PDB entry 7B91 | X-ray diffraction, 3.00 A resolution | chains A and C of the 4 polymer chains in the assembly

# Chain A
Protein: Splicing factor 3B subunit 3
Organism: Homo sapiens
UniProtKB: Q15393 (SF3B3_HUMAN); aligned in 2 segments with insertions or deletions, so no single offset holds: 1-760 ~ UniProt 1-442; 768-1198 ~ UniProt 768-1216
Amino-acid sequence (899 residues; each row starts with the number of its first residue; note: 318 numbers in that range are skipped by the numbering (no residue carries them; nothing is unmodelled there); numbers below 1 keep their minus sign (Gly-9 is residue -9)):
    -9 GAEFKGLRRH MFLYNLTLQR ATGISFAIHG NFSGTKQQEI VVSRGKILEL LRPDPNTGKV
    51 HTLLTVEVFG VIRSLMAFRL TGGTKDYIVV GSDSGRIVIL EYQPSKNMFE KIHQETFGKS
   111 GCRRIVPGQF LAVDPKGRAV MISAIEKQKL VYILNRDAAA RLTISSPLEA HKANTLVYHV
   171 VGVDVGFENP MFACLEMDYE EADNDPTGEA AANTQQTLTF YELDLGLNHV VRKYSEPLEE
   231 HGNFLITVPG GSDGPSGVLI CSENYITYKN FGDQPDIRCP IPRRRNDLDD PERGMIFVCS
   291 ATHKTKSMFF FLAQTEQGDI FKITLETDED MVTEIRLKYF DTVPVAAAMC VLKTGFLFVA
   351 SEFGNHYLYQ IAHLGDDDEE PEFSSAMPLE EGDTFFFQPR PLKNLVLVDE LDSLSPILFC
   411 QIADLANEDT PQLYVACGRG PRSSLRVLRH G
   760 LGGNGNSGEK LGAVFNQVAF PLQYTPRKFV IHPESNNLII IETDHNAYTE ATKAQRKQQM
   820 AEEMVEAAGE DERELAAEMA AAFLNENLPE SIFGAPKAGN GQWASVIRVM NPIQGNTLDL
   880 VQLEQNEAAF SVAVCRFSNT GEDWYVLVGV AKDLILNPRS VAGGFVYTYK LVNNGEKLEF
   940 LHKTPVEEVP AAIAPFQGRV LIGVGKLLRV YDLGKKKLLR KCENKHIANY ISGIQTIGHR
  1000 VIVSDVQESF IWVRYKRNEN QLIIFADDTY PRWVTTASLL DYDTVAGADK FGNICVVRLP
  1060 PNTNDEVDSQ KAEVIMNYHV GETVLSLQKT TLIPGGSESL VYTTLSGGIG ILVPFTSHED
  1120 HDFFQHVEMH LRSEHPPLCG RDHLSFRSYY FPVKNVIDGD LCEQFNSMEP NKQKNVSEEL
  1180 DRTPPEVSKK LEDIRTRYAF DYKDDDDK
Not modelled in the structure: -9 to -1, 760-772, 827-832, 1198-1207
Sequence notes: expression tag (-9 to 0, 1199-1207); linker (761-767)
UniProt features mapped onto this chain:
  - region: Glu105 to Gln119 (Interaction with PHF5A, SF3B1 and SF3B5), Asn145 to Tyr168 (Interaction with PHF5A, SF3B1 and SF3B5), Asp193 to His231 (Interaction with SF3B1 and SF3B5), Arg786 to His804 (Interaction with SF3B1 and SF3B5), Thr1028 to Lys1049 (Interaction with SF3B1)
  - site: Gly284 (Interaction with SF3B5), Glu306 (Interaction with SF3B5), Glu352 (Interaction with SF3B5), Arg429 (Interaction with SF3B5), Asn916 (Interaction with SF3B5), Asn988 (Interaction with SF3B1), Lys1171 (Interaction with SF3B1)
  - modified residue: Ser156 (Phosphoserine)

# Chain C
Protein: Splicing factor 3B subunit 1
Organism: Homo sapiens
UniProtKB: O75533 (SF3B1_HUMAN); residue numbers follow UniProt; this construct covers 453-1304
Amino-acid sequence (852 residues; numbered 453 to 1304; the number before each row is that of its first residue):
   453 MKSVNDQPSG NLPFLKPDDI QYFDKLLVDV DESTLSPEEQ KERKIMKLLL KIKNGTPPMR
   513 KAALRQITDK AREFGAGPLF NQILPLLMSP TLEDQERHLL VKVIDRILYK LDDLVRPYVH
   573 KILVVIEPLL IDEDYYARVE GREIISNLAK AAGLATMIST MRPDIDNMDE YVRNTTARAF
   633 AVVASALGIP SLLPFLKAVC KSKKSWQARH TGIKIVQQIA ILMGCAILPH LRSLVEIIEH
   693 GLVDEQQKVR TISALAIAAL AEAATPYGIE SFDSVLKPLW KGIRQHRGKG LAAFLKAIGY
   753 LIPLMDAEYA NYYTREVMLI LIREFQSPDE EMKKIVLKVV KQCCGTDGVE ANYIKTEILP
   813 PFFKHFWQHR MALDRRNYRQ LVDTTVELAN KVGAAEIISR IVDDLKDEAE QYRKMVMETI
   873 EKIMGNLGAA DIDHKLEEQL IDGILYAFQE QTTEDSVMLN GFGTVVNALG KRVKPYLPQI
   933 CGTVLWRLNN KSAKVRQQAA DLISRTAVVM KTCQEEKLMG HLGVVLYEYL GEEYPEVLGS
   993 ILGALKAIVN VIGMHKMTPP IKDLLPRLTP ILKNRHEKVQ ENCIDLVGRI ADRGAEYVSA
  1053 REWMRICFEL LELLKAHKKA IRRATVNTFG YIAKAIGPHD VLATLLNNLK VQERQNRVCT
  1113 TVAIAIVAET CSPFTVLPAL MNEYRVPELN VQNGVLKSLS FLFEYIGEMG KDYIYAVTPL
  1173 LEDALMDRDL VHRQTASAVV QHMSLGVYGF GCEDSLNHLL NYVWPNVFET SPHVIQAVMG
  1233 ALEGLRVAIG PCRMLQYCLQ GLFHPARKVR DVYWKIYNSI YIGSQDALIA HYPRIYNDDK
  1293 NTYIRYELDY IL
Not modelled in the structure: 453-462
Small-molecule neighbours: T2Z ([(2S,3S,4E,6S,7R,10R)-3,7-dimethyl-2-[(2E,4E,6R)-6-methyl-6-oxidanyl-7-[(2R,3R)-3-[(2R,3S)-3-oxidanylpentan-2-yl]oxiran-2-yl]hepta-2,4-dien-2-yl]-7,10-bis(oxidanyl)-12-oxidanylidene-1-oxacyclododec-4-en-6-yl] ethanoate): Leu1066, Lys1067, Ala1068, Lys1071, Arg1074, Arg1075, Val1078, Val1110, Val1114, Phe1153, Tyr1157
UniProt features mapped onto this chain:
  - region: Gly529 to Arg568 (Interaction with SF3B14), Gln547 to His550 (Interaction with PHF5A), Glu1156, Tyr1157 (Interaction with PHF5A)
  - site: Pro469 (Interaction with RNA), Tyr587 (Interaction with RNA), Glu592 (Interaction with PHF5A), Lys602 (Interaction with SF3B3), Cys677 (Interaction with SF3B3), Cys1035 (Interaction with RNA), Tyr1049 (Interaction with RNA), Leu1141 (Interaction with RNA), Glu1205 (Interaction with SF3B3)
  - modified residue: Ser488 (Phosphoserine), Lys554 (N6-acetyllysine), Lys562 (N6-acetyllysine)
  - mutagenesis: Lys700 (K700E: Does not affect the stability of the SF3B complex interaction with U2AF65. Does not decrease the affinity to RNA)
Reported in the primary citation:
  - mutagenesis - V1078A, V1078I: increased growth in response to SSA and SD6

# How chain A and chain C interact
Residue-residue contacts (73):
  Thr71(A) with Leu680(C)
  Gly72(A) with Tyr719(C)
  Lys109(A) with Ile1274(C)
  Cys112(A) with Asp1278(C), hydrogen bond (backbone-side chain)
  Arg113(A) with Ile1274(C), hydrogen bond (side chain-backbone); Gly1275(C), hydrogen bond (side chain-backbone); Ser1276(C); Gln1277(C)
  Arg114(A) with Gln1277(C), hydrogen bond (backbone-side chain)
  Asn145(A) with Cys677(C), hydrogen bond
  Arg146(A) with Cys677(C), hydrogen bond (backbone-side chain); Tyr719(C)
  Ala150(A) with Pro718(C)
  Phe177(A) with Pro681(C), hydrophobic
  Asp214(A) with Lys602(C), salt bridge
  Gly216(A) with Ala638(C)
  Leu217(A) with Tyr561(C), hydrophobic; Asn599(C)
  His219(A) with Tyr561(C)
  Arg786(A) with Leu1304(C), hydrogen bond (side chain-backbone)
  Phe889(A) with Ile1303(C); Leu1304(C)
  Leu915(A) with Tyr1298(C); Tyr1302(C)
  Asn916(A) with Tyr1298(C); Glu1299(C), hydrogen bond; Tyr1302(C)
  Pro917(A) with Tyr1298(C)
  Arg918(A) with Tyr1298(C)
  Asn988(A) with Arg1286(C), hydrogen bond; Tyr1288(C)
  Tyr989(A) with Ile1303(C), hydrophobic
  Val1005(A) with Arg1286(C); Leu1300(C); Asp1301(C); Ile1303(C), hydrophobic
  Gln1006(A) with Tyr1284(C), hydrogen bond (side chain-backbone); Arg1286(C), hydrogen bond
  Thr1028(A) with Arg1245(C), hydrogen bond (backbone-side chain); Gln1248(C), hydrogen bond (backbone-side chain)
  Tyr1029(A) with Cys1244(C), hydrophobic; Arg1245(C), hydrogen bond
  Pro1030(A) with Cys1244(C); Gln1248(C)
  Trp1032(A) with Ala1282(C), hydrogen bond (side chain-backbone); Arg1297(C); Leu1300(C); Asp1301(C)
  Lys1049(A) with Leu1300(C), hydrogen bond (side chain-backbone); Tyr1302(C), hydrogen bond (side chain-backbone)
  Phe1050(A) with Ile1281(C), hydrophobic; Ala1282(C), hydrophobic; Leu1300(C), hydrophobic
  Gln1124(A) with Lys1163(C)
  Met1128(A) with Glu1160(C)
  Leu1143(A) with Tyr1200(C), hydrophobic
  Ser1144(A) with Tyr1200(C)
  Ser1147(A) with Tyr1200(C), hydrogen bond
  Tyr1148(A) with Asp1278(C); Ala1279(C)
  Tyr1149(A) with Asp1278(C); Ala1279(C); Ala1282(C), hydrophobic; His1283(C), hydrogen bond (backbone-side chain)
  Phe1150(A) with His1283(C)
  Pro1151(A) with Glu1205(C); Val1239(C); Ala1240(C); Ile1241(C); Gly1242(C)
  Val1152(A) with Gly1201(C)
  Lys1153(A) with Gly1203(C), hydrogen bond (side chain-backbone); Glu1205(C), salt bridge
Other interface residues (no listed pair), chain A (51 interface residues in all): Gly73, Gly111, Asp147, Ala148, Asn179, Val221, Leu408, Ser991, Glu1072, Leu1084
Other interface residues (no listed pair), chain C (51 interface residues in all): Ser598, Ser637, His682, Thr717, Phe1202, Asp1206, Pro1243, Tyr1273, Pro1285

# Overview
Chain A and chain C each contribute 51 residues to their interface; the contacts include 20 hydrogen bonds and
2 salt bridges. Polar pairs include Asp214(A)-Lys602(C), Lys1153(A)-Glu1205(C) and Cys112(A)-Asp1278(C). Chain
C binds compound T2Z. The paper reports that V1078A and V1078I of chain C increase growth in response to SSA
and SD6.
Chain A is Splicing factor 3B subunit 3 and chain C is Splicing factor 3B subunit 1, both from Homo sapiens;
the structure, Structure of a minimal SF3B core in complex with pladienolide D (form I), was determined by
X-ray diffraction (same publication as 7B0I, 7B92, 7B9C, 7OMF, 7ONB and 7OPI).
